Entry 6VVY (electron microscopy, 3.42 A resolution); this record covers chains F and P of the 10 polymer chains in the assembly.

# Chain F
Protein: RNA polymerase sigma factor SigA
Organism: Mycobacterium tuberculosis
UniProt: P9WGI0 (SIGA_MYCTO); residues 1-528 here = UniProt positions 1-528
Sequence (531 residues; numbered -2 to 528; the number before each row is that of its first residue; numbers below 1 keep their minus sign (Gly-2 is residue -2)):
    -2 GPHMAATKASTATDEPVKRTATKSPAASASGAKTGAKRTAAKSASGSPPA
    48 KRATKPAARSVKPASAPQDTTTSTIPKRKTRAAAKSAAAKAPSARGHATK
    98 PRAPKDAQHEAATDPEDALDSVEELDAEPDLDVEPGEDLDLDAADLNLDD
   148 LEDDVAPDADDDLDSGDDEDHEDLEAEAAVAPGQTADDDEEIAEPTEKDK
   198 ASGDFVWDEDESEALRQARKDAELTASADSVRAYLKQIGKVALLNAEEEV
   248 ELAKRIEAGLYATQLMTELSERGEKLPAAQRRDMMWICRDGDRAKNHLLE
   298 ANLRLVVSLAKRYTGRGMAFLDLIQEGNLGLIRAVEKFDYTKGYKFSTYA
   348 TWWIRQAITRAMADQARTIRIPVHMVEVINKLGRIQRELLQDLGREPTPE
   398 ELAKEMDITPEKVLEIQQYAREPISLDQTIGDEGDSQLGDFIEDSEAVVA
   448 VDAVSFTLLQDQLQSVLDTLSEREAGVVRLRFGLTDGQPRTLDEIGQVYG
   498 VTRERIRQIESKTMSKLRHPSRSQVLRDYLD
Not modelled in the structure: -2 to 205, 528
Differences from the reference sequence: expression tag (-2 to 0)
Curated features (UniProtKB/Swiss-Prot):
  - DNA-binding region: Leu489 to Ser508 (H-T-H motif)
  - region: Ala225 to Ala259 (Sigma-70 factor domain-1)
  - motif: Asp319 to Gln322 (Interaction with polymerase core subunit RpoC)

# Chain P
Molecule: 90-nt DNA strand
Organism: Mycobacterium tuberculosis
Sequence (90 nucleotides; numbered 65 to 154; the number before each row is that of its first residue):
    65 CGTGCTTGTTTCCGCCCGCTTCGGGGCAACCCTGCCAGTCTAATACAAAT
   115 CCGGCAATGGAGTCAAGACCAGGTTCGGTCATCCATAGCC
Not modelled in the structure: 65-76, 142-154

# Chain F / chain P interface
Residue-residue contacts - 33 pairs, chain F then chain P:
  Tyr310(F) - DT105(P)  hydrogen bond to the phosphate
  Arg313(F) - DT103(P)  hydrogen bond to the phosphate
  Arg313(F) - DC104(P)  salt bridge to the phosphate
  Trp349(F) - DT105(P)  base contact
  Arg352(F) - DT105(P)  base contact
  Arg381(F) - DC104(P)  sugar contact
  Arg381(F) - DA106(P)  salt bridge to the phosphate
  Arg384(F) - DC104(P)  base contact
  Glu419(F) - DG102(P)  base contact
  Pro420(F) - DA101(P)  base contact
  Ile421(F) - DC100(P)  sugar contact
  Ile421(F) - DA101(P)  base contact
  Ser422(F) - DA101(P)  hydrogen bond to the base
  Gln425(F) - DA101(P)  base contact
  Ile427(F) - DG98(P)  sugar contact
  Ile427(F) - DC99(P)  base contact
  Ile427(F) - DC100(P)  phosphate contact
  Gly428(F) - DG98(P)  base contact
  Asp429(F) - DT97(P)  base contact
  Glu430(F) - DT97(P)  base contact
  Glu430(F) - DG98(P)  hydrogen bond to the base
  Asp432(F) - DG98(P)  base contact
  Ser433(F) - DG98(P)  base contact
  Leu435(F) - DC100(P)  phosphate contact
  Phe438(F) - DG98(P)  base contact
  Arg478(F) - DG126(P)  salt bridge to the phosphate
  Thr488(F) - DG126(P)  phosphate contact
  Leu489(F) - DG126(P)  hydrogen bond to the phosphate
  Arg500(F) - DG126(P)  base contact
  Arg500(F) - DT127(P)  hydrogen bond to the base
  Arg500(F) - DC128(P)  base contact
  Glu501(F) - DC128(P)  hydrogen bond to the base
  Arg504(F) - DT127(P)  phosphate contact
Also at the interface, not in a pair above, chain F (31 interface residues in all): Gln353, Glu374, Asn377, Lys378, Asp490, Gln505
Also at the interface, not in a pair above, chain P (17 interface residues in all): DA107, DA125, DA129, DA130

# Summary
31 residues of chain F and 17 residues of chain P are in contact, with 7 hydrogen bonds and 3 salt bridges.
Polar pairs include Ser422(F)-DA101(P), Glu430(F)-DG98(P) and Arg500(F)-DT127(P).
Here chain F is RNA polymerase sigma factor SigA and chain P is a 90-nt DNA strand, both from Mycobacterium
tuberculosis. Entry 6VVY (Mycobacterium tuberculosis WT RNAP transcription open promoter complex with
Sorangicin) was determined by electron microscopy together with 6VVS, 6VVT, 6VVV, 6VVX, 6VVZ and 6VW0 from the
same study.
